PDB entry 8GB6 | X-ray diffraction, 1.75 A resolution | chains A and H of the 3 polymer chains in the assembly

[Chain A]
Name: Spike protein S1
Organism: Severe acute respiratory syndrome coronavirus 2
Notes: fragment: Receptor binding domain
UniProtKB: P0DTC2 (SPIKE_SARS2); residues 333-530 here = UniProt positions 333-530
Amino-acid sequence (205 residues; numbered 333 to 537; the number before each row is that of its first residue):
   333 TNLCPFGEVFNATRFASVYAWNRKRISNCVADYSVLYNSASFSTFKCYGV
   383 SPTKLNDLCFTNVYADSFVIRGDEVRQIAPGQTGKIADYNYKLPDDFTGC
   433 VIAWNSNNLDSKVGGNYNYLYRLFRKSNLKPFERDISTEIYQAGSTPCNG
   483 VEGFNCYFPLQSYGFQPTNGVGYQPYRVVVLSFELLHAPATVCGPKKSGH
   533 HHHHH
Not modelled in the structure: 528-537
Disulfide bonds: Cys336-Cys361, Cys379-Cys432, Cys391-Cys525, Cys480-Cys488
Covalently attached groups: glycan linked to Asn343
Sequence notes: expression tag (531-537)
Swiss-Prot annotation at these positions:
  - region: Arg403 to Asp405 (Integrin-binding motif), Asn448 to Phe456 (Immunodominant HLA epitope recognized by the CD8+)
  - glycosylation: Asn343 (N-linked (GlcNAc...) (complex) asparagine)
  - natural variant: Gly339 (G339D: In strain: Omicron/BA.1, Omicron/BA.2 and 4 more; G339H: In strain: Omicron/BA.2.75, Omicron/XBB.1.5 and 1 more), Arg346 (R346K: In strain: Mu/B.1.621; R346T: In strain: Omicron/BQ.1.1, Omicron/XBB.1.5 and 1 more), Leu368 (L368I: In strain: Omicron/XBB.1.5, Omicron/EG.5.1), Ser371 (S371F: In strain: Omicron/BA.2, Omicron/BA.2.12.1 and 6 more; S371L: In strain: Omicron/BA.1), Ser373 (S373P: In strain: Omicron/BA.1, Omicron/BA.2 and 7 more), Ser375 (S375F: In strain: Omicron/BA.1, Omicron/BA.2 and 7 more), Thr376 (T376A: In strain: Omicron/BA.2, Omicron/BA.2.12.1 and 5 more), Asp405 (D405N: In strain: Omicron/BA.2, Omicron/BA.2.12.1 and 6 more), Arg408 (R408S: In strain: Omicron/BA.2, Omicron/BA.2.12.1 and 6 more), Lys417 (K417N: In strain: Beta/B.1.351, Omicron/BA.1 and 8 more; K417T: In strain: Gamma/P.1), Asn440 (N440K: In strain: Omicron/BA.1, Omicron/BA.2 and 7 more), Lys444 (K444T: In strain: Omicron/BQ.1.1), 16 further natural variant entries in UniProt
  - mutagenesis: Asn343 (N343Q: Reduced viral infectivity), Leu452 (L452R: Increased resistance to neutralizing antibodies. Decreases HLA binding to NF9 epitope. Increased binding affinity to human ACE2), Tyr453 (Y453F: Decreased HLA binding to NF9 epitope. Increased binding affinity to human ACE2), Ala475 (A475V: Increased resistance to neutralizing antibodies), Val483 (V483A: Increased resistance to neutralizing antibodies), Glu484 (E484D: Increased replication in human TMEM106B overexpressing cells), Phe490 (F490L: Increased resistance to neutralizing antibodies and human covalescent sera neutralization), Gln493 (Q493N: Reduced host ACE2-binding affinity in vitro; Q493Y: Reduced host ACE2-binding affinity in vitro), Asn501 (N501T: Reduced host ACE2-binding affinity in vitro; N501Y: Increased binding affinity to human ACE2), His519 (H519P: Increased resistance to human covalescent sera neutralization)

[Chain H]
Name: 21B6 Heavy chain
Organism: Macaca mulatta
Amino-acid sequence (226 residues; row label = number of the first residue in the row):
     1 EVRLVESGGGLVQPGGSLRLSCAASGFTFSDYYISWVRQAPGRGPEWVGF
    51 IRNVLYRGTTEYAPSVKGRFIISRDDSRAIASLQMNGLKADDTAVYYCAL
   101 GASGTDRDWFDVWGPGVLVTVSSASTKGPSVFPLAPSSKSTSGGTAALGC
   151 LVKDYFPEPVTVSWNSGALTSGVHTFPAVLQSSGLYSLSSVVTVPSSSLG
   201 TQTYICNVNHKPSNTKVDKKVEPKSC
Disulfide bonds: Cys22-Cys98, Cys150-Cys206

[Interface between chain A and chain H]
Pairs across the interface (34):
  Thr345(A) - Glu1(H)
  Thr345(A) - Val2(H)
  Arg346(A) - Val2(H)
  Arg346(A) - Gly26(H)
  Arg346(A) - Tyr32(H)  hydrogen bond
  Arg346(A) - Leu100(H)
  Arg346(A) - Asp111(H)  salt bridge
  Arg346(A) - Val112(H)
  Ala348(A) - Thr28(H)
  Ser349(A) - Thr28(H)  hydrogen bond (backbone-side chain)
  Ser349(A) - Asp31(H)  hydrogen bond
  Tyr351(A) - Thr28(H)
  Tyr351(A) - Ser30(H)  hydrogen bond
  Tyr351(A) - Asp31(H)  hydrogen bond
  Ala352(A) - Thr28(H)
  Lys444(A) - Trp109(H)
  Gly447(A) - Ser103(H)
  Asn448(A) - Ala102(H)
  Asn448(A) - Ser103(H)
  Tyr449(A) - Ser103(H)  hydrogen bond (backbone-backbone)
  Tyr449(A) - Gly104(H)
  Tyr449(A) - Thr105(H)
  Asn450(A) - Asp31(H)
  Asn450(A) - Tyr32(H)
  Asn450(A) - Gly101(H)  hydrogen bond (side chain-backbone)
  Asn450(A) - Ala102(H)  hydrogen bond (side chain-backbone)
  Asn450(A) - Ser103(H)
  Asn450(A) - Gly104(H)
  Leu452(A) - Asp31(H)
  Leu452(A) - Val54(H)  hydrophobic
  Thr470(A) - Val54(H)
  Phe490(A) - Val54(H)
  Phe490(A) - Leu55(H)  hydrophobic
  Leu492(A) - Leu55(H)
Also at the interface, not in a pair above, chain A (19 interface residues in all): Val445, Tyr451, Glu484, Ser494
Also at the interface, not in a pair above, chain H (21 interface residues in all): Phe27, Tyr33, Asn53
From the paper, about this interface:
  - pairs named by the authors: Tyr351(A)-Ser30(H) (hydrogen bond), Tyr351(A)-Asp31(H) (hydrogen bond), Tyr351(A)-Thr28(H) (hydrophobic contact)
  - epitope / paratope residues, chain A: Arg346(A), Tyr351(A), Leu452(A), Thr470(A), Phe490(A), Leu492(A)
  - epitope / paratope residues, chain H: Thr28(H), Ser30(H), Asp31(H)

[Summary]
The interface between chain A and chain H involves 19 residues on one side and 21 on the other, with 8
hydrogen bonds and 1 salt bridge. Among the polar pairs are Arg346(A)-Asp111(H), Arg346(A)-Tyr32(H) and
Ser349(A)-Thr28(H). The authors report hydrogen bonds between Tyr351(A) and Ser30(H) and Tyr351(A) and
Asp31(H); a hydrophobic contact between Tyr351(A) and Thr28(H). The paper reports epitope/paratope residues
Arg346(A), Tyr351(A) and Thr28(H) among others.
Chain A is Spike protein S1 (Severe acute respiratory syndrome coronavirus 2) and chain H is 21B6 Heavy chain
(Macaca mulatta); the structure, Crystal structure of SARS-CoV-2 receptor binding domain in complex with
neutralizing antibody 21B6, was determined by X-ray diffraction, deposited together with 8GB5.
